PDB entry 4O99 | X-ray diffraction, 1.96 A resolution | chains C and D of the 4 polymer chains in the assembly

[Chain C (and D)]
Molecule: Acetyl-CoA acetyltransferase
Organism: Ralstonia eutropha
Notes: EC 2.3.1.9; chain D of this document is another copy of the same molecule, construct and numbering; everything in this record applies to it too
UniProt: P14611 (THIL_CUPNH); residues 2-393 here = UniProt positions 2-393
Chain sequence (392 residues; numbered 2 to 393; the number before each row is that of its first residue):
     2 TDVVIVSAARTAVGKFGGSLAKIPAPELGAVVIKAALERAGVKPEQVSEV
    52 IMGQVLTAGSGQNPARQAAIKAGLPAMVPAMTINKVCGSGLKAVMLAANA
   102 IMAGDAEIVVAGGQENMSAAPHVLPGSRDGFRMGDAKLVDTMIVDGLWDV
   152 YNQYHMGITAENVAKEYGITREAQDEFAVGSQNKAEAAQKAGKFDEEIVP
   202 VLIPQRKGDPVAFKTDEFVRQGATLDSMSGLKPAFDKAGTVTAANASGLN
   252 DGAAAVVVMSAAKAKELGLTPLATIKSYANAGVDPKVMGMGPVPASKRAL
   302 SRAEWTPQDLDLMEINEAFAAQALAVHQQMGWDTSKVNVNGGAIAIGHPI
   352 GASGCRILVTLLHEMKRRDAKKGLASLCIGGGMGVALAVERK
UniProt features mapped onto this chain:
  - active site: Cys-88 (Acyl-thioester intermediate), His-349 (Proton acceptor), Cys-379 (Proton acceptor)
  - mutagenesis: Cys-88 (C88S: Almost complete loss of acetoacetyl-CoA thiolase activity), His-156 (H156A: Almost complete loss of acetoacetyl-CoA thiolase activity), Phe-219 (F219A: About 50% loss of acetoacetyl-CoA thiolase activity; F219Y: 2-fold increase of acetoacetyl-CoA thiolase activity), Arg-221 (R221A: Almost complete loss of acetoacetyl-CoA thiolase activity), Ser-248 (S248A: About 40% loss of acetoacetyl-CoA thiolase activity), His-349 (H349A: Almost complete loss of acetoacetyl-CoA thiolase activity), Cys-379 (C379S: Almost complete loss of acetoacetyl-CoA thiolase activity)

[How chain C and chain D interact]
Residue-residue contacts - 126 pairs, chain C then chain D:
  Phe-17(C) with Arg-129(D)
  Glu-50(C) with Lys-93(D), salt bridge; Asn-281(D)
  Thr-58(C) with Thr-58(D); Asp-146(D)
  Ala-59(C) with Ala-59(D), hydrophobic; Asp-146(D)
  Gly-60(C) with Asp-146(D), hydrogen bond (backbone-side chain)
  Ser-61(C) with Asp-146(D), hydrogen bond (backbone-side chain)
  Gly-62(C) with Val-145(D); Asp-146(D), hydrogen bond (backbone-side chain)
  Gln-63(C) with Val-87(D); Val-145(D); Asp-146(D); Gly-147(D), hydrogen bond (side chain-backbone); Leu-148(D); Trp-149(D); Val-151(D); Met-157(D); Gly-381(D); Gly-382(D)
  Asn-64(C) with Asn-85(D); Val-87(D); Met-384(D)
  Arg-67(C) with Tyr-152(D); Val-284(D), hydrogen bond (side chain-backbone); Gly-382(D), hydrogen bond (side chain-backbone); Gly-383(D), hydrogen bond (side chain-backbone)
  Gln-68(C) with Val-151(D); Tyr-152(D), hydrogen bond (backbone-side chain)
  Ile-71(C) with Tyr-152(D)
  Ala-77(C) with Gly-283(D); Val-284(D)
  Met-78(C) with Gly-283(D)
  Pro-80(C) with Lys-86(D); Asn-281(D); Ala-282(D); Met-384(D), hydrophobic
  Ala-81(C) with Lys-86(D), hydrogen bond (backbone-side chain); Met-384(D), hydrogen bond (backbone-side chain)
  Met-82(C) with Ile-84(D), hydrophobic; Asn-85(D); Lys-93(D); Leu-97(D), hydrophobic
  Thr-83(C) with Ile-84(D); Asn-85(D), hydrogen bond (backbone-backbone)
  Ile-84(C) with Thr-83(D); Ile-84(D), hydrophobic
  Asn-85(C) with Asn-64(D); Met-82(D); Thr-83(D), hydrogen bond (backbone-backbone)
  Lys-86(C) with Pro-80(D); Ala-81(D), hydrogen bond (side chain-backbone)
  Val-87(C) with Asn-64(D)
  Lys-93(C) with Glu-50(D), salt bridge; Met-82(D)
  Leu-97(C) with Met-82(D), hydrophobic
  Asn-100(C) with Ala-101(D); Ala-104(D); Asp-106(D), hydrogen bond
  Ala-101(C) with Asn-100(D)
  Met-103(C) with Ala-104(D)
  Ala-104(C) with Asn-100(D); Met-103(D)
  Gly-105(C) with Arg-303(D)
  Asp-106(C) with Asn-100(D), hydrogen bond; Tyr-279(D); Arg-303(D), salt bridge
  Met-118(C) with Arg-129(D)
  Ser-119(C) with Arg-129(D), hydrogen bond (backbone-side chain)
  Ala-121(C) with Arg-129(D), hydrogen bond (backbone-side chain)
  Pro-122(C) with Val-124(D), hydrophobic; Leu-125(D); Ser-128(D)
  His-123(C) with Val-124(D); Leu-125(D), hydrogen bond (backbone-backbone); Ser-128(D), hydrogen bond
  Val-124(C) with Pro-122(D), hydrophobic; His-123(D)
  Leu-125(C) with Pro-122(D); His-123(D), hydrogen bond (backbone-backbone)
  Ser-128(C) with Pro-122(D); His-123(D), hydrogen bond
  Arg-129(C) with Phe-17(D); Met-118(D); Ser-119(D), hydrogen bond (side chain-backbone); Ala-121(D), hydrogen bond (side chain-backbone); Asp-141(D), salt bridge; Met-143(D)
  Leu-139(C) with Leu-125(D), hydrophobic
  Asp-141(C) with Arg-129(D), salt bridge
  Met-143(C) with Arg-129(D)
  Val-145(C) with Gly-60(D); Gly-62(D); Gln-63(D), hydrogen bond (backbone-backbone)
  Asp-146(C) with Thr-58(D); Ala-59(D); Gly-60(D), hydrogen bond (side chain-backbone); Ser-61(D), hydrogen bond (side chain-backbone); Gly-62(D), hydrogen bond (side chain-backbone); Gln-63(D)
  Gly-147(C) with Gln-63(D), hydrogen bond (backbone-side chain)
  Leu-148(C) with Gln-63(D)
  Trp-149(C) with Gln-63(D)
  Val-151(C) with Gln-63(D); Gln-68(D)
  Tyr-152(C) with Arg-67(D); Gln-68(D), hydrogen bond (side chain-backbone); Ile-71(D)
  Met-157(C) with Gln-63(D)
  Tyr-279(C) with Asp-106(D)
  Asn-281(C) with Glu-50(D); Pro-80(D)
  Gly-283(C) with Ala-77(D); Met-78(D)
  Val-284(C) with Arg-67(D), hydrogen bond (backbone-side chain); Ala-77(D)
  Arg-303(C) with Asp-106(D), salt bridge
  Gly-381(C) with Gln-63(D)
  Gly-382(C) with Gln-63(D), hydrogen bond (backbone-side chain); Arg-67(D), hydrogen bond (backbone-side chain)
  Gly-383(C) with Arg-67(D), hydrogen bond (backbone-side chain)
  Met-384(C) with Asn-64(D); Arg-67(D); Pro-80(D), hydrophobic; Ala-81(D), hydrogen bond (side chain-backbone)
Interface residues without a listed pair, chain C (67 interface residues in all): Pro-65, Lys-72, Pro-126, Thr-142, Asp-150, Ala-282, Asp-285, Pro-286
Interface residues without a listed pair, chain D (66 interface residues in all): Pro-65, Gly-105, Pro-126, Leu-139, Thr-142, Asp-150, Asp-285, Pro-286

[Summary]
Chain C and chain D form an interface of 67 and 66 residues respectively, with 34 hydrogen bonds and 6 salt
bridges. Among the polar pairs are Glu-50(C)/Lys-93(D), Asp-106(C)/Arg-303(D) and Arg-129(C)/Asp-141(D). From
UniProt: 3 active-site residues and 7 mutagenesis sites on chain C.
Both chains are Acetyl-CoA acetyltransferase (Ralstonia eutropha). Entry 4O99 (Crystal structure of
Beta-ketothiolase (PhaA) from Ralstonia eutropha H16) was determined by X-ray diffraction, deposited together
with 4O9A and 4O9C.
